Entry 3HOA (X-ray diffraction, 2.10 A resolution); this record covers chains A and B.

== Chain A (and B) ==
Protein: Thermostable carboxypeptidase 1
From: Thermus thermophilus HB27
Notes: EC 3.4.17.19; chain B of this document is another copy of the same molecule, construct and numbering; everything in this record applies to it too
Reference sequence: Q72GY3 (Q72GY3_THET2); numbering as in UniProt (aligned over 1-509)
Chain sequence (509 residues; numbered 1 to 509; the number before each row is that of its first residue):
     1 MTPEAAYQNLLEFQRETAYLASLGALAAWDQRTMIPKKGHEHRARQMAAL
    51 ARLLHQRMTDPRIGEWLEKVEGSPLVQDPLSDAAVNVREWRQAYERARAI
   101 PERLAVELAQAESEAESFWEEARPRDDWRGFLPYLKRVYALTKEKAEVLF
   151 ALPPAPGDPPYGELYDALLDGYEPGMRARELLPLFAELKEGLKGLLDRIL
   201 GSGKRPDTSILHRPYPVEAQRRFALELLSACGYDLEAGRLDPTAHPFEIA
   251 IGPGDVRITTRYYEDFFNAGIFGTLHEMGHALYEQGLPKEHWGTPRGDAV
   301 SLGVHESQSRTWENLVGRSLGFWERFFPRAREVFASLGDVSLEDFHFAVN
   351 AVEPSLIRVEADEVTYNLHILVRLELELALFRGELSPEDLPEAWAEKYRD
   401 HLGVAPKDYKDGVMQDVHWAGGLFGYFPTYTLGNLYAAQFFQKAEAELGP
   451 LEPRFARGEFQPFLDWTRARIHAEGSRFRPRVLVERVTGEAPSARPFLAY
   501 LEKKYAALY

== How chain A and chain B interact ==
Pairs across the interface (81):
  Glu16(A) - Ala49(B)
  Glu16(A) - Arg52(B)  salt bridge
  Tyr19(A) - His42(B)
  Tyr19(A) - Arg45(B)
  Tyr19(A) - Gln46(B)
  Tyr19(A) - Ala49(B)  hydrophobic
  Ser22(A) - His42(B)
  Ser22(A) - Gln46(B)  hydrogen bond
  Leu23(A) - Ala27(B)  hydrophobic
  Leu23(A) - Gln46(B)
  Leu23(A) - Leu50(B)  hydrophobic
  Leu26(A) - Ala27(B)  hydrophobic
  Leu26(A) - Asp30(B)
  Leu26(A) - Arg43(B)
  Ala27(A) - Leu26(B)  hydrophobic
  Trp29(A) - Asp30(B)
  Asp30(A) - Leu26(B)
  Asp30(A) - Trp29(B)
  Asp30(A) - Arg257(B)  salt bridge
  Met34(A) - Met34(B)  hydrophobic
  Met34(A) - Arg239(B)  hydrogen bond (backbone-side chain)
  Ile35(A) - Asp255(B)
  Ile35(A) - Arg257(B)
  Pro36(A) - Glu236(B)
  Pro36(A) - Ala237(B)
  Pro36(A) - Gly238(B)
  Pro36(A) - Gly254(B)
  Pro36(A) - Asp255(B)
  Pro36(A) - Arg257(B)
  Lys37(A) - Glu236(B)  salt bridge
  Lys38(A) - Asp234(B)  salt bridge
  Lys38(A) - Glu236(B)  hydrogen bond (backbone-backbone)
  Lys38(A) - Ala237(B)
  Lys38(A) - Pro253(B)
  Lys38(A) - Gly254(B)
  Gly39(A) - Gly254(B)  hydrogen bond (backbone-backbone)
  His42(A) - Tyr19(B)
  His42(A) - Ser22(B)
  His42(A) - Ile251(B)  hydrogen bond (side chain-backbone)
  His42(A) - Gly252(B)
  His42(A) - Pro253(B)
  His42(A) - Trp292(B)
  Arg43(A) - Leu26(B)
  Arg43(A) - Asp255(B)  salt bridge
  Arg43(A) - Arg257(B)
  Arg45(A) - Tyr19(B)
  Gln46(A) - Tyr19(B)
  Gln46(A) - Ser22(B)  hydrogen bond
  Gln46(A) - Leu23(B)
  Gln46(A) - Ile251(B)
  Ala49(A) - Glu16(B)
  Ala49(A) - Tyr19(B)  hydrophobic
  Leu50(A) - Leu23(B)  hydrophobic
  Arg52(A) - Glu16(B)  salt bridge
  Leu53(A) - Glu16(B)
  Leu53(A) - Leu53(B)  hydrophobic
  Asp234(A) - Lys38(B)  salt bridge
  Glu236(A) - Pro36(B)
  Glu236(A) - Lys37(B)  hydrogen bond (backbone-backbone)
  Glu236(A) - Lys38(B)  hydrogen bond (backbone-backbone)
  Ala237(A) - Pro36(B)
  Ala237(A) - Lys38(B)
  Gly238(A) - Pro36(B)
  Arg239(A) - Met34(B)  hydrogen bond (side chain-backbone)
  Ile251(A) - His42(B)  hydrogen bond (backbone-side chain)
  Ile251(A) - Arg43(B)
  Ile251(A) - Gln46(B)
  Gly252(A) - His42(B)
  Pro253(A) - Lys38(B)
  Pro253(A) - His42(B)
  Gly254(A) - Pro36(B)
  Gly254(A) - Lys38(B)
  Gly254(A) - Gly39(B)  hydrogen bond (backbone-backbone)
  Asp255(A) - Ile35(B)
  Asp255(A) - Pro36(B)
  Asp255(A) - Arg43(B)  salt bridge
  Arg257(A) - Asp30(B)  salt bridge
  Arg257(A) - Ile35(B)
  Arg257(A) - Pro36(B)
  Arg257(A) - Arg43(B)
  Trp292(A) - His42(B)
Other interface residues (no listed pair), chain A (36 interface residues in all): Leu20, Thr33
Other interface residues (no listed pair), chain B (35 interface residues in all): Leu20

== Summary ==
36 residues of chain A and 35 residues of chain B are in contact; the contacts include 11 hydrogen bonds and 9
salt bridges. Polar pairs include Glu16(A)-Arg52(B), Asp30(A)-Arg257(B) and Lys37(A)-Glu236(B).
Both chains are Thermostable carboxypeptidase 1 (Thermus thermophilus HB27). Entry 3HOA (Crystal structure of
the Thermus thermophilus M32 carboxypeptidase) was determined by X-ray diffraction (same publication as 3HQ2).
